PDB entry 2V0W | X-ray diffraction, 1.70 A resolution | chain A

== Chain A ==
Name: NPH1-1
Organism: Avena sativa
Notes: fragment: light, oxygen, voltage domain, residues 404-546
UniProt: O49003 (O49003_AVESA); numbering as in UniProt (aligned over 404-546)
Sequence (146 residues; numbered 401 to 546; the number before each row is that of its first residue):
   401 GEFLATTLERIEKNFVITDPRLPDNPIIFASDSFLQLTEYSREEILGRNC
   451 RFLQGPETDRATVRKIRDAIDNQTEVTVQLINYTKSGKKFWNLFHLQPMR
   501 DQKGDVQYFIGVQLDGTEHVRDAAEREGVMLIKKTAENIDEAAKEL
Glycans and other covalent adducts: flavin mononucleotide (FMN) linked to C450
Ligand contacts: FMN (flavin mononucleotide): V416, T418, N425, F434, N449, R451, L453, Q454, V463, I466, R467, I470, L480, N482, N492, F494, L496, F509, I510, G511, Q513

== In short ==
Covalently linked flavin mononucleotide: at C450.
Chain A is NPH1-1 (Avena sativa); the structure, N- and C-terminal helices of oat LOV2 (404-546) are involved
in light- induced signal transduction (cryo-trapped ..., was determined by X-ray diffraction together with
2V0U, 2V1A and 2V1B from the same study.
